PDB entry 9JSM | electron microscopy, 3.73 A resolution | chains F and G of the 7 polymer chains in the assembly

== Chain F ==
Molecule: Iota toxin component Ib
Organism: Clostridium perfringens
Reference sequence: Q46221 (Q46221_CLOPF); residues 216-745 here = UniProt positions 216-745
Chain sequence (530 residues; row label = number of the first residue in the row):
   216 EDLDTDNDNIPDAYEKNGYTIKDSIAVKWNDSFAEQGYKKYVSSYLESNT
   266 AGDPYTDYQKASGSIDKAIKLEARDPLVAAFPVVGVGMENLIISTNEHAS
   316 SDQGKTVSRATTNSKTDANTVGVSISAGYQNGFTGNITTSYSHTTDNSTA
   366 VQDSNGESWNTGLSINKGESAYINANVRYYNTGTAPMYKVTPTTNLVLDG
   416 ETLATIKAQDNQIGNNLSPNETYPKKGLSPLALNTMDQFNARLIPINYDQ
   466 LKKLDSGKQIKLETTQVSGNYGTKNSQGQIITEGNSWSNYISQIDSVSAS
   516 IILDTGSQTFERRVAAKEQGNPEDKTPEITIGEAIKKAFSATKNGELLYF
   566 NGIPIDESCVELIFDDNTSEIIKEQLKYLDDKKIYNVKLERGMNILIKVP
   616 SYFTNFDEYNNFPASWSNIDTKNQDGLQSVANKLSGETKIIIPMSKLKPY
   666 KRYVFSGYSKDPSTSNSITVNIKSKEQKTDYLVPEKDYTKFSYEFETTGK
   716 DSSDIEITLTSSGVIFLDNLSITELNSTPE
Unresolved in the structure: 309-324, 381-387, 450-456
Construct notes: conflict Phe296 (Tyr in Q46221)
Metal / ion sites: Ca2+ site 1: Asp221, Asp223, Glu230, Ser259, Glu262, Asp272; Ca2+ site 2: Asp221, Asp223, Ile225, Glu230; Ca2+ site 3: Asn620, Asp622, Val645, Asp733

== Chain G ==
Molecule: Iota toxin component Ib
Organism: Clostridium perfringens
Reference sequence: Q46221 (Q46221_CLOPF); numbering as in UniProt (aligned over 216-743)
Chain sequence (528 residues; numbered 216 to 743; the number before each row is that of its first residue):
   216 EDLDTDNDNIPDAYEKNGYTIKDSIAVKWNDSFAEQGYKKYVSSYLESNT
   266 AGDPYTDYQKASGSIDKAIKLEARDPLVAAYPVVGVGMENLIISTNEHAS
   316 SDQGKTVSRATTNSKTDANTVGVSISAGYQNGFTGNITTSYSHTTDNSTA
   366 VQDSNGESWNTGLSINKGESAYINANVRYYNTGTAPMYKVTPTTNLVLDG
   416 ETLATIKAQDNQIGNNLSPNETYPKKGLSPLALNTMDQFNARLIPINYDQ
   466 LKKLDSGKQIKLETTQVSGNYGTKNSQGQIITEGNSWSNYISQIDSVSAS
   516 IILDTGSQTFERRVAAKEQGNPEDKTPEITIGEAIKKAFSATKNGELLYF
   566 NGIPIDESCVELIFDDNTSEIIKEQLKYLDDKKIYNVKLERGMNILIKVP
   616 SYFTNFDEYNNFPASWSNIDTKNQDGLQSVANKLSGETKIIIPMSKLKPY
   666 KRYVFSGYSKDPSTSNSITVNIKSKEQKTDYLVPEKDYTKFSYEFETTGK
   716 DSSDIEITLTSSGVIFLDNLSITELNST
Unresolved in the structure: 308-322, 382-388, 450-458
Metal / ion sites: Ca2+ site 1: Asp219, Asp221, Asp223, Ile225, Glu230; Ca2+ site 2: Asp221, Asp223, Glu230, Ser259, Glu262, Asp272; Ca2+ site 3: Asp622, Val645, Asp733

== How chain F and chain G interact ==
Residue-residue contacts (41; chain F residue first):
  Ile236(F) - Glu538(G)
  Asp238(F) - Thr220(G)
  Asp238(F) - Tyr260(G)
  Asp238(F) - Leu261(G)
  Ser239(F) - Glu538(G)  hydrogen bond (backbone-side chain)
  Gln251(F) - Pro537(G)
  Gly252(F) - Pro537(G)
  Tyr253(F) - Pro537(G)  hydrophobic
  Lys282(F) - Glu262(G)
  Lys282(F) - Gln508(G)
  Lys282(F) - Ser511(G)  hydrogen bond (backbone-side chain)
  Ala283(F) - Ser507(G)
  Ala283(F) - Ser511(G)
  Leu286(F) - Glu533(G)
  Asn391(F) - Thr417(G)
  Tyr403(F) - Ser503(G)
  Tyr403(F) - Asn504(G)
  Tyr403(F) - Ser507(G)
  Asn426(F) - Thr420(G)
  Ile428(F) - Gln481(G)  hydrogen bond (backbone-side chain)
  Asn430(F) - Gln481(G)  hydrogen bond (backbone-side chain)
  Asn430(F) - Ser483(G)  hydrogen bond
  Asn430(F) - Ser503(G)
  Asn431(F) - Ser503(G)
  Asn431(F) - Ile506(G)
  Asn431(F) - Ser507(G)
  Ser433(F) - Ser507(G)
  Tyr438(F) - Thr480(G)
  Tyr438(F) - Gln481(G)
  Pro439(F) - Thr480(G)
  Leu443(F) - Thr479(G)
  Ser444(F) - Asn410(G)  hydrogen bond
  Ser444(F) - Val412(G)
  Pro445(F) - Thr417(G)
  Leu446(F) - Thr420(G)
  Ala447(F) - Thr420(G)
  Gln494(F) - Pro269(G)  hydrogen bond (side chain-backbone)
  Ile495(F) - Asn504(G)  hydrogen bond (backbone-side chain)
  Ile495(F) - Tyr505(G)
  Ile495(F) - Gln508(G)
  Thr497(F) - Asn504(G)  hydrogen bond
Other interface residues (no listed pair), chain F (33 interface residues in all): Lys237, Ser277, Asp281, Arg289, Asp425, Gly429, Glu498
Other interface residues (no listed pair), chain G (32 interface residues in all): Asp361, Leu418, Lys422, Glu478, Tyr486, Thr488, Gly499, Asn500, Asn536

== In short ==
The interface between chain F and chain G involves 33 residues on one side and 32 on the other, with 9
hydrogen bonds. Among the polar pairs are Ser239(F)-Glu538(G), Lys282(F)-Ser511(G) and Ile428(F)-Gln481(G).
Here chain F is Iota toxin component Ib and chain G is Iota toxin component Ib, both from Clostridium
perfringens. Entry 9JSM (Clostridium perfringens iota toxin pore Ib in prepore VI state) was determined by
electron microscopy.
